Entry 9U9B (electron microscopy, 3.25 A resolution); this record covers chains A and B of the 4 polymer chains in the assembly.

[Chain A (and B)]
Molecule: Middle S protein
From: Hepatitis B virus
Notes: chain B of this document is another copy of the same molecule, construct and numbering; everything in this record applies to it too
UniProt: B5TFB1 (B5TFB1_HBV); residues -54 to 226 here correspond to UniProt positions 1-281 (UniProt number = residue number + 55)
Amino-acid sequence (281 residues; numbered -54 to 226; the number before each row is that of its first residue; numbers below 1 keep their minus sign (Met-54 is residue -54)):
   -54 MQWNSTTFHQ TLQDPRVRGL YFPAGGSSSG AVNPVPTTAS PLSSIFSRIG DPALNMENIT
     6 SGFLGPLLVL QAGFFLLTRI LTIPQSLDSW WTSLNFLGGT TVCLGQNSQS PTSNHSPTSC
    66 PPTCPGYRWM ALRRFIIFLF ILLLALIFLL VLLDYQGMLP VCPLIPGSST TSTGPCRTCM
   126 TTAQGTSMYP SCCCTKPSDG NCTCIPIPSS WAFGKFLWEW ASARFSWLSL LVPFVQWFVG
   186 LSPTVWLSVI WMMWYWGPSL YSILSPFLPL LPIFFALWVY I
Not modelled in the structure: -54 to 26, 43-71, 127-132, 169-226 (chain B: -54 to 27, 43-70, 111-115, 169-226)
Sequence notes: engineered mutation Ala76 (Cys131 in B5TFB1), Ala90 (Cys145 in B5TFB1), Ala221 (Cys276 in B5TFB1)
Disulfides: Cys107-Cys137, Cys121-Cys147, Cys138-Cys149
Reported in the primary citation:
  - mutagenesis - C76A/C90A/C221A: unchanged binding to HBC34 Fab Heavy Chain
  - contacts within the chain: Cys107-Cys138 (disulfide)

[Interface between chain A and chain B]
Inter-chain disulfides: Cys124(A)-Cys147(B), Cys139(A)-Cys124(B)
Residue-residue contacts - 69 pairs, chain A then chain B:
  Trp36(A) - Trp36(B)
  Trp36(A) - Ile81(B)  hydrophobic
  Leu39(A) - Arg78(B)  hydrogen bond (backbone-side chain)
  Asn40(A) - Arg78(B)  hydrogen bond
  Leu42(A) - Trp74(B)
  Trp74(A) - Leu39(B)
  Trp74(A) - Leu42(B)  hydrophobic
  Leu77(A) - Leu39(B)  hydrophobic
  Arg78(A) - Trp36(B)
  Arg78(A) - Asn40(B)
  Ile81(A) - Trp36(B)  hydrophobic
  Ile81(A) - Leu39(B)  hydrophobic
  Ile82(A) - Trp36(B)  hydrophobic
  Leu88(A) - Leu89(B)  hydrophobic
  Met103(A) - Trp165(B)  hydrophobic
  Leu104(A) - Phe158(B)  hydrophobic
  Leu104(A) - Phe161(B)  hydrophobic
  Pro105(A) - Val106(B)
  Pro105(A) - Cys107(B)
  Pro105(A) - Phe161(B)
  Val106(A) - Pro105(B)
  Val106(A) - Val106(B)  hydrophobic
  Cys107(A) - Pro105(B)  hydrogen bond (backbone-backbone)
  Cys107(A) - Pro135(B)  hydrophobic
  Pro108(A) - Pro135(B)
  Leu109(A) - Ser132(B)
  Leu109(A) - Met133(B)
  Leu109(A) - Tyr134(B)  hydrophobic
  Ile110(A) - Ser132(B)
  Ile110(A) - Met133(B)  hydrogen bond (backbone-backbone)
  Ile110(A) - Pro135(B)  hydrophobic
  Pro111(A) - Met133(B)
  Gly112(A) - Thr131(B)  hydrogen bond (backbone-backbone)
  Gly112(A) - Met133(B)
  Cys121(A) - Cys121(B)  hydrophobic
  Cys121(A) - Cys137(B)  hydrophobic
  Cys121(A) - Cys139(B)  hydrophobic
  Cys121(A) - Cys149(B)
  Arg122(A) - Cys147(B)  hydrogen bond (backbone-side chain)
  Thr123(A) - Lys141(B)
  Cys124(A) - Lys141(B)
  Cys124(A) - Cys147(B)  disulfide
  Met133(A) - Cys139(B)
  Met133(A) - Lys141(B)  hydrogen bond (backbone-backbone)
  Tyr134(A) - Cys139(B)
  Pro135(A) - Cys139(B)
  Pro135(A) - Thr140(B)
  Ser136(A) - Cys138(B)
  Ser136(A) - Cys139(B)  hydrogen bond (backbone-backbone)
  Cys137(A) - Cys137(B)
  Cys137(A) - Cys138(B)  hydrophobic
  Cys138(A) - Ser136(B)  hydrogen bond (backbone-backbone)
  Cys138(A) - Cys137(B)  hydrogen bond (backbone-backbone)
  Cys139(A) - Arg122(B)
  Cys139(A) - Thr123(B)
  Cys139(A) - Cys124(B)  disulfide
  Cys139(A) - Tyr134(B)
  Cys139(A) - Ser136(B)
  Thr140(A) - Cys121(B)  hydrogen bond (side chain-backbone)
  Thr140(A) - Arg122(B)  hydrogen bond (backbone-backbone)
  Thr140(A) - Thr123(B)
  Thr140(A) - Cys124(B)  hydrogen bond (backbone-backbone)
  Pro142(A) - Thr123(B)
  Phe158(A) - Leu95(B)  hydrophobic
  Phe158(A) - Leu104(B)  hydrophobic
  Phe158(A) - Phe158(B)  hydrophobic
  Phe161(A) - Met103(B)
  Phe161(A) - Leu104(B)  hydrophobic
  Phe161(A) - Pro105(B)
Also at the interface, not in a pair above, chain A (42 interface residues in all): Ile92, Leu95, Lys141, Thr148, Ile152, Leu162, Trp165
Also at the interface, not in a pair above, chain B (40 interface residues in all): Gly71, Phe85, Ile92, Leu98, Thr127, Pro142

[Summary]
42 residues of chain A face 40 of chain B across their interface, with 2 disulfide bonds and 13 hydrogen
bonds. Polar contacts include Leu39(A)-Arg78(B), Asn40(A)-Arg78(B) and Arg122(A)-Cys147(B). The paper reports
that C76A/C90A/C221A of chain A leave binding to HBC34 Fab Heavy Chain unchanged; contacts within the chain
involving Cys107(A), Cys137(A) and Cys138(A).
Chain A and chain B are both Middle S protein (Hepatitis B virus); the structure, HBsAg in complex with HBC34
Fab, was determined by electron microscopy, deposited together with 9JT1.
